Entry 5LA5 (X-ray diffraction, 1.70 A resolution); this record covers chain A.

[Chain A]
Name: Lysozyme C
From: Gallus gallus
Notes: EC 3.2.1.17
UniProtKB: P00698 (LYSC_CHICK); residues 1-129 here correspond to UniProt positions 19-147 (UniProt number = residue number + 18)
Amino-acid sequence (129 residues; each row starts with the number of its first residue):
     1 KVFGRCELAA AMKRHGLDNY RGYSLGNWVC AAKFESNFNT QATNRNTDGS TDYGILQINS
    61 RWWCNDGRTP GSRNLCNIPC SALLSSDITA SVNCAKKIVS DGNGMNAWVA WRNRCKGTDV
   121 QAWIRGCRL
Disulfides: Cys6-Cys127, Cys30-Cys115, Cys64-Cys80, Cys76-Cys94
UniProt features mapped onto this chain:
  - active site: Glu35, Asp52
  - binding site (substrate): Asp101

[Overview]
UniProt lists active-site residues Glu35 and Asp52 and substrate-binding residue Asp101.
Chain A is Lysozyme C (Gallus gallus); the structure, Room temperature X-ray diffraction of tetragonal HEWL.
Second data set (0.62 MGy), was determined by X-ray diffraction, deposited together with 5LAN, 5LA8, 5LAF,
5LAG and 5L9J.
